3RGF - chains A and B; structure by X-ray diffraction, 2.20 A resolution.

== Chain A ==
Molecule: Cyclin-dependent kinase 8
Source organism: Homo sapiens
Notes: EC 2.7.11.22, 2.7.11.23
UniProtKB: P49336 (CDK8_HUMAN); numbering as in UniProt (aligned over 1-403)
Sequence (405 residues; row label = number of the first residue in the row; numbers below 1 keep their minus sign (Asp-1 is residue -1)):
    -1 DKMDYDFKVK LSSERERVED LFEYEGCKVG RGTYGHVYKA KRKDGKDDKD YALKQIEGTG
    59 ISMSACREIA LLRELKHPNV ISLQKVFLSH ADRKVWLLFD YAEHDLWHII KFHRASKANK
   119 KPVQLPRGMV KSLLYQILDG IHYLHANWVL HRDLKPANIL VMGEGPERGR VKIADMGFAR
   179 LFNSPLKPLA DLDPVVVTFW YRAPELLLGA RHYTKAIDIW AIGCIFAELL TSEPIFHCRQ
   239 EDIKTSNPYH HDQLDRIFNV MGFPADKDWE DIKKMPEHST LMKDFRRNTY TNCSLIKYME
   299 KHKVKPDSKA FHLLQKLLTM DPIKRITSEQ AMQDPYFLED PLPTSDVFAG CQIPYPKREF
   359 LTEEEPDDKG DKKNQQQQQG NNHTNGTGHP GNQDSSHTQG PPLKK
Disordered / not traced: 28-32, 116-122, 179-194, 239-244, 354-403
Differences from the reference sequence: expression tag (-1 to 0)
Small-molecule neighbours: Sorafenib (BAX; 4-{4-[({[4-chloro-3-(trifluoromethyl)phenyl]amino}carbonyl)amino]phenoxy}-N-methylpyridine-2-carboxamide): Val35, Ala50, Lys52, Glu66, Leu69, Leu70, Leu73, Val78, Ile79, Phe97, Asp98, Tyr99, Ala100, Glu101, Asp103, Leu142, Val147, Leu148, His149, Leu158, Ile171, Ala172, Asp173, Met174, Phe176

== Chain B ==
Molecule: Cyclin-C
Source organism: Homo sapiens
UniProtKB: P24863 (CCNC_HUMAN); residues 1-283 here = UniProt positions 1-283
Sequence (285 residues; each row starts with the number of its first residue; numbers below 1 keep their minus sign (Lys-1 is residue -1)):
    -1 KAMAGNFWQS SHYLQWILDK QDLLKERQKD LKFLSEEEYW KLQIFFTNVI QALGEHLKLR
    59 QQVIATATVY FKRFYARYSL KSIDPVLMAP TCVFLASKVE EFGVVSNTRL IAAATSVLKT
   119 RFSYAFPKEF PYRMNHILEC EFYLLELMDC CLIVYHPYRP LLQYVQDMGQ EDMLLPLAWR
   179 IVNDTYRTDL CLLYPPFMIA LACLHVACVV QQKDARQWFA ELSVDMEKIL EIIRVILKLY
   239 EQWKNFDERK EMATILSKMP KPKPPPNSEG EQGPNGSQNS SYSQS
Disordered / not traced: 265-283
Differences from the reference sequence: expression tag (-1 to 0)
Swiss-Prot annotation at these positions:
  - modified residue: Ser275 (Phosphoserine)

== Interface between chain A and chain B ==
Residue-residue contacts (69):
  Lys0(A) - Tyr130(B)
  Lys0(A) - Pro260(B)
  Met1(A) - Ser80(B)
  Met1(A) - Glu137(B)
  Met1(A) - Tyr141(B)  hydrophobic
  Met1(A) - Pro260(B)
  Asp2(A) - Lys79(B)
  Asp2(A) - Ser80(B)  hydrogen bond (backbone-backbone)
  Asp2(A) - Pro260(B)
  Asp2(A) - Lys261(B)  hydrogen bond (side chain-backbone)
  Tyr3(A) - Lys261(B)  hydrogen bond (backbone-backbone)
  Tyr3(A) - Pro262(B)
  Tyr3(A) - Pro263(B)  hydrophobic
  Tyr3(A) - Pro264(B)
  Asp4(A) - Lys261(B)  salt bridge
  Phe5(A) - Phe72(B)  hydrophobic
  Phe5(A) - Tyr76(B)  hydrophobic
  Phe5(A) - Ser80(B)
  Phe5(A) - Ile81(B)  hydrophobic
  Phe5(A) - Tyr141(B)  hydrophobic
  Lys6(A) - Tyr141(B)
  Leu9(A) - Tyr76(B)
  Leu9(A) - Tyr141(B)  hydrophobic
  Arg13(A) - Glu144(B)  salt bridge
  Gly58(A) - Phe140(B)
  Ile59(A) - Lys96(B)  hydrogen bond (backbone-side chain)
  Ile59(A) - Glu139(B)
  Ile59(A) - Leu143(B)  hydrophobic
  Met61(A) - Lys96(B)
  Met61(A) - Glu99(B)
  Met61(A) - Phe100(B)
  Met61(A) - Gly101(B)
  Cys64(A) - Leu93(B)  hydrophobic
  Cys64(A) - Lys96(B)
  Cys64(A) - Leu150(B)
  Arg65(A) - Ala0(B)
  Arg65(A) - Val97(B)  hydrogen bond (side chain-backbone)
  Arg65(A) - Glu99(B)  salt bridge
  Ile67(A) - Cys148(B)  hydrophobic
  Ile67(A) - Leu150(B)  hydrophobic
  Ala68(A) - Leu150(B)  hydrophobic
  Ala68(A) - Ile151(B)
  Leu69(A) - Ala0(B)  hydrophobic
  Leu69(A) - Ile151(B)  hydrophobic
  Arg71(A) - Gln13(B)  hydrogen bond
  Arg71(A) - Asp147(B)  salt bridge
  Arg71(A) - Cys148(B)
  Arg71(A) - Cys149(B)  hydrogen bond
  Glu72(A) - Ser8(B)
  Glu72(A) - Ser9(B)  hydrogen bond
  Glu72(A) - Ile151(B)
  Leu73(A) - Met1(B)  hydrophobic
  Val84(A) - Cys148(B)  hydrophobic
  Leu86(A) - Phe140(B)
  Leu86(A) - Leu143(B)  hydrophobic
  Leu86(A) - Glu144(B)
  Ser87(A) - Phe140(B)
  His88(A) - Phe140(B)
  His88(A) - Glu144(B)  salt bridge
  Arg91(A) - Leu136(B)
  Arg91(A) - Phe140(B)
  Lys92(A) - Phe140(B)
  Val93(A) - Phe140(B)  hydrophobic
  Asn145(A) - Ala0(B)
  Asn145(A) - Met1(B)  hydrogen bond (backbone-backbone)
  Asn145(A) - Asn4(B)
  Trp146(A) - Lys-1(B)
  Trp146(A) - Ala0(B)
  Val147(A) - Met1(B)  hydrophobic
Also at the interface, not in a pair above, chain A (31 interface residues in all): Ala144
Also at the interface, not in a pair above, chain B (40 interface residues in all): Ala2, Ser95, Val102, Cys138

== Summary ==
31 residues of chain A face 40 of chain B across their interface; the contacts include 9 hydrogen bonds and 5
salt bridges. Among the polar pairs are Asp4(A)-Lys261(B), Arg13(A)-Glu144(B) and Arg65(A)-Glu99(B). Chain A
binds Sorafenib.
Here chain A is Cyclin-dependent kinase 8 and chain B is Cyclin-C, both from Homo sapiens. Entry 3RGF (Crystal
Structure of human CDK8/CycC) was determined by X-ray diffraction.
